6MUB - chains H and M of the 4 polymer chains in the assembly; structure by X-ray diffraction, 2.50 A resolution.

[Chain H]
Name: Fab 2G12, heavy chain
Organism: Homo sapiens
UniProt: P0DOX5 (IGG1_HUMAN); the construct has insertions or renumbered stretches relative to UniProt, so the offset changes along the chain: 114-130 = UniProt 120-136; 133-154 = UniProt 137-158; 162-169 = UniProt 161-168; 171-180 = UniProt 169-178; 3 more segments
Amino-acid sequence (226 residues; numbered 1 to 230 plus 10 insertion-coded residues; 14 numbers in that range are skipped by the numbering (no residue carries them; nothing is unmodelled there); the number before each row is that of its first residue; a row labelled like 82A-82C holds insertion residues (82A, then the next letters in order)):
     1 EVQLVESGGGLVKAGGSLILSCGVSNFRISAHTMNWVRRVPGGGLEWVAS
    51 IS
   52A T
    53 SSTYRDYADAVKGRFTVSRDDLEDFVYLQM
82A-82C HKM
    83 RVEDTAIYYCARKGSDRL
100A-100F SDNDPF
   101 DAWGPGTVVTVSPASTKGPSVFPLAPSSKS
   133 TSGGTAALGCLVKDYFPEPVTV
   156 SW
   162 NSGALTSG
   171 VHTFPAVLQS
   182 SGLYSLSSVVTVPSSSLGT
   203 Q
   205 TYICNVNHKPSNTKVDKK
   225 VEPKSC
Unresolved in the structure: 230
Cystine bridges: Cys-22/Cys-92, Cys-142/Cys-208

[Chain M]
Name: Fab 2G12, heavy chain
Organism: Homo sapiens
UniProt: P0DOX5 (IGG1_HUMAN); the construct has insertions or renumbered stretches relative to UniProt, so the offset changes along the chain: 114-127 = UniProt 120-133; 130-154 = UniProt 134-158; 162-169 = UniProt 161-168; 171-180 = UniProt 169-178; 3 more segments
Amino-acid sequence (226 residues; each row starts with the number of its first residue; note: 14 numbers in that range are skipped by the numbering (no residue carries them; nothing is unmodelled there); a row labelled like 82A-82C holds insertion residues (82A, then the next letters in order)):
     1 EVQLVESGGGLVKAGGSLILSCGVSNFRISAHTMNWVRRVPGGGLEWVAS
    51 IS
   52A T
    53 SSTYRDYADAVKGRFTVSRDDLEDFVYLQM
82A-82C HKM
    83 RVEDTAIYYCARKGSDRL
100A-100F SDNDPF
   101 DAWGPGTVVTVSPASTKGPSVFPLAPS
   130 SKSTSGGTAALGCLVKDYFPEPVTV
   156 SW
   162 NSGALTSG
   171 VHTFPAVLQS
   182 SGLYSLSSVVTVPSSSLGT
   203 Q
   205 TYICNVNHKPSNTKVDKK
   225 VEPKSC
Unresolved in the structure: 130-135, 230
Cystine bridges: Cys-22/Cys-92, Cys-142/Cys-208

[Interface between chain H and chain M]
Pairs across the interface (39; chain H residue first):
  Ser-7(H) with Ile-19(M); His-82A(M)
  Gly-8(H) with Ile-19(M)
  Leu-11(H) with Gln-179(M); Ser-180(M); Gly-183(M)
  Ile-19(H) with Ser-7(M); Gly-8(M); Ile-19(M); Ser-21(M)
  Leu-20(H) with Ile-19(M)
  Ser-21(H) with Ile-19(M); Gln-81(M), hydrogen bond
  Arg-57(H) with Asp-72(M), salt bridge; Leu-74(M); Glu-75(M), salt bridge
  Thr-68(H) with Phe-77(M)
  Ser-70(H) with Asp-72(M), hydrogen bond; Tyr-79(M), hydrogen bond
  Asp-72(H) with Arg-57(M), salt bridge; Ser-70(M), hydrogen bond
  Leu-74(H) with Ser-53(M); Ser-54(M); Arg-57(M)
  Glu-75(H) with Arg-57(M)
  Phe-77(H) with Thr-68(M); Gln-81(M)
  Tyr-79(H) with Ser-70(M), hydrogen bond; Tyr-79(M), hydrophobic; Gln-81(M), hydrogen bond
  Gln-81(H) with Ser-21(M), hydrogen bond; Phe-77(M); Tyr-79(M), hydrogen bond
  His-82A(H) with Ser-7(M)
  Thr-110(H) with Leu-178(M)
  Leu-178(H) with Thr-110(M)
  Ser-180(H) with Leu-11(M); Lys-13(M), hydrogen bond (backbone-side chain)
  Gly-183(H) with Leu-11(M)
Interface residues without a listed pair, chain H (24 interface residues in all): Val-69, Arg-71, Gln-179, Ser-182
Interface residues without a listed pair, chain M (29 interface residues in all): Ser-17, Leu-20, Val-69, Arg-71, Ser-112, Ser-182

[In short]
The interface between chain H and chain M involves 24 residues on one side and 29 on the other; the contacts
include 9 hydrogen bonds and 3 salt bridges. Polar pairs include Arg-57(H)/Asp-72(M), Arg-57(H)/Glu-75(M) and
Ser-21(H)/Gln-81(M).
Chain H and chain M are both Fab 2G12, heavy chain (Homo sapiens); the structure, Anti-HIV-1 Fab 2G12 + Man5
re-refinement, was determined by X-ray diffraction (same publication as 6MSY, 6MNF and 6MU3).
